Entry 2WSB (X-ray diffraction, 1.25 A resolution); this record covers chains A and D of the 4 polymer chains in the assembly.

== Chain A (and D) ==
Molecule: Galactitol dehydrogenase
Source organism: Rhodobacter sphaeroides
Notes: EC 1.1.1.16; chain D of this document is another copy of the same molecule, construct and numbering; everything in this record applies to it too
UniProtKB: C0KTJ6 (C0KTJ6_RHOSH); residue numbers follow UniProt; this construct covers 1-254
Sequence (254 residues; each row starts with the number of its first residue):
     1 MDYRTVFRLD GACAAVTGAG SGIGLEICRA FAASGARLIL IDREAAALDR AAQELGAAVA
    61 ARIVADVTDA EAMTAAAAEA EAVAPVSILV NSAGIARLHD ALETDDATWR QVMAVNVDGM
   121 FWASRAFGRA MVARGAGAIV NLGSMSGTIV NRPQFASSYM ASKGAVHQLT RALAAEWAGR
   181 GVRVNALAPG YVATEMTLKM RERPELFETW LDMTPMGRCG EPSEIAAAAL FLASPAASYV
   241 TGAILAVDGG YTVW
Metal / ion sites: Mg2+: W254 (shared with 1 residue of chain B)
Small-molecule neighbours:
  - NAD (nicotinamide-adenine-dinucleotide): G18, G20, S21, G22, I23, G24, D42, R43, E44, A65, D66, V67, T68, S92, A93, G94, I95, V115, L142, G143, S144, Y159, K163, P189, G190, Y191, V192, T194, E195, M196, T197
  - N-propanol (POL), molecule 1: A96, L98, N151, Q154, A156, Y159, M160, Y191, M200
  - N-propanol (POL), molecule 2: S144, M145, S146, N151, Y159, P189, G190, Y191
UniProt features mapped onto this chain:
  - active site: Y159 (Proton acceptor)
  - binding site (NAD(+)): S21 to I23, D42, D66, V67, Y159, K163, V192 to T194
  - binding site (Mg(2+)): W254
Reported in the primary citation:
  - catalytic residues: N116, S144, Y159, K163
  - binding site for NAD: G18 to G24, R43, S92, K163, P189 to G190
  - specificity-determining residues: D42, S144, S146, N151

== Interface between chain A and chain D ==
Pairs across the interface (83):
  M1(A) - S223(D)
  Y3(A) - E26(D)  hydrogen bond
  Y3(A) - A30(D)  hydrophobic
  Y3(A) - S223(D)
  Y3(A) - A226(D)
  R4(A) - R8(D)
  R4(A) - A33(D)  hydrogen bond (side chain-backbone)
  F7(A) - F7(D)  hydrophobic
  F7(A) - A227(D)
  F7(A) - L230(D)  hydrophobic
  R8(A) - R4(D)
  E26(A) - Y3(D)  hydrogen bond
  A30(A) - Y3(D)
  A33(A) - R4(D)
  R171(A) - T252(D)  hydrogen bond (side chain-backbone)
  R171(A) - V253(D)
  A175(A) - V253(D)  hydrophobic
  A175(A) - W254(D)
  A178(A) - P215(D)
  R183(A) - M216(D)
  Y191(A) - Y239(D)
  T214(A) - Y239(D)
  P215(A) - A178(D)
  M216(A) - A178(D)
  M216(A) - R183(D)
  M216(A) - S238(D)
  M216(A) - Y239(D)  hydrophobic
  M216(A) - T241(D)
  R218(A) - S238(D)
  R218(A) - Y239(D)  hydrogen bond (backbone-side chain)
  C219(A) - Y239(D)
  G220(A) - Y239(D)  hydrogen bond (backbone-side chain)
  S223(A) - M1(D)
  S223(A) - Y3(D)
  E224(A) - M1(D)
  E224(A) - S238(D)  hydrogen bond
  E224(A) - Y239(D)
  A226(A) - Y3(D)
  A227(A) - M1(D)  hydrophobic
  A227(A) - F7(D)
  A227(A) - A236(D)
  A228(A) - F231(D)  hydrophobic
  L230(A) - F7(D)  hydrophobic
  F231(A) - A228(D)  hydrophobic
  F231(A) - F231(D)  hydrophobic
  F231(A) - L245(D)  hydrophobic
  A236(A) - A227(D)
  S238(A) - M216(D)
  S238(A) - R218(D)  hydrogen bond (backbone-side chain)
  S238(A) - E224(D)  hydrogen bond
  Y239(A) - Y191(D)  hydrogen bond (side chain-backbone)
  Y239(A) - T214(D)
  Y239(A) - M216(D)  hydrophobic
  Y239(A) - R218(D)  hydrogen bond (side chain-backbone)
  Y239(A) - C219(D)
  Y239(A) - G220(D)  hydrogen bond (side chain-backbone)
  Y239(A) - E224(D)
  Y239(A) - V247(D)
  Y239(A) - D248(D)  hydrogen bond (backbone-backbone)
  Y239(A) - G249(D)  hydrogen bond (backbone-backbone)
  V240(A) - A246(D)
  V240(A) - V247(D)  hydrophobic
  T241(A) - M216(D)
  T241(A) - G249(D)
  T241(A) - G250(D)
  T241(A) - V253(D)
  G242(A) - V253(D)
  A243(A) - A246(D)
  L245(A) - F231(D)  hydrophobic
  A246(A) - V240(D)
  A246(A) - A243(D)
  V247(A) - Y239(D)
  V247(A) - V240(D)  hydrophobic
  D248(A) - Y239(D)  hydrogen bond (backbone-backbone)
  G249(A) - Y239(D)  hydrogen bond (backbone-backbone)
  G249(A) - T241(D)
  G250(A) - T241(D)
  T252(A) - R171(D)  hydrogen bond (backbone-side chain)
  V253(A) - R171(D)
  V253(A) - A175(D)  hydrophobic
  V253(A) - T241(D)
  V253(A) - G242(D)
  W254(A) - A175(D)
Other interface residues (no listed pair), chain A (45 interface residues in all): R29, G179, I225
Other interface residues (no listed pair), chain D (46 interface residues in all): R29, G179, G190, I225

== Overview ==
45 residues of chain A and 46 residues of chain D are in contact; the contacts include 17 hydrogen bonds.
Among the polar pairs are Y3(A)-E26(D), R4(A)-A33(D) and R171(A)-T252(D). From the paper: catalytic residues
N116(A), S144(A) and Y159(A) among others; a binding site for NAD at G18(A), R43(A) and S92(A) among others.
Chain A and chain D are both Galactitol dehydrogenase (Rhodobacter sphaeroides); the structure, Crystal
structure of the short-chain dehydrogenase Galactitol- Dehydrogenase (GatDH) of Rhodobacter sphaeroides in
complex with NAD, was determined by X-ray diffraction together with 3LQF and 2WDZ from the same study.
